5O5P - chains 1 and 3 of the 4 polymer chains in the assembly; structure by electron microscopy, 4.10 A resolution (low resolution: residue-level contacts below are approximate; hydrogen-bond / salt-bridge calls are withheld).

== Chain 1 ==
Molecule: Capsid proteins, VP1
From: Human poliovirus 3
UniProt: Q84895 (Q84895_9ENTO); residues 1-300 here correspond to UniProt positions 579-878 (UniProt number = residue number + 578)
Sequence (300 residues; row label = number of the first residue in the row):
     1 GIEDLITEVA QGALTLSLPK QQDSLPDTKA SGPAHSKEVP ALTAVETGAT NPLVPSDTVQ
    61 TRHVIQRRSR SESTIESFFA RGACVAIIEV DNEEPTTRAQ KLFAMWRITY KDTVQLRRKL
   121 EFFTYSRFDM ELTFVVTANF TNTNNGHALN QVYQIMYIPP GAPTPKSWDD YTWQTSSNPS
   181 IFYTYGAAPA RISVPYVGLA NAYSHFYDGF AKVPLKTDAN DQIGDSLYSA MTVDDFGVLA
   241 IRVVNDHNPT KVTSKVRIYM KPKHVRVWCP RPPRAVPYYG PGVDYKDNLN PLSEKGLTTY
Disordered / not traced: 1-65
Differences from the reference sequence: engineered mutation Met105 (Thr683 in Q84895), Leu132 (Phe710 in Q84895)
Residues lining bound ligands: 9LW (1-[5-[4-(ethoxyiminomethyl)phenoxy]-3-methyl-pentyl]-3-pyridin-4-yl-imidazol-2-one): Ile108, Thr109, Tyr110, Lys111, Met130, Leu132, Tyr157, Pro179, Ser180, Ile181, Ile192, Val194, Val197, Tyr203, Ser204, His205, Asp235, Phe236

== Chain 3 ==
Molecule: Capsid proteins, VP3
From: Human poliovirus 3
UniProt: Q84895 (Q84895_9ENTO); residues 1-238 here correspond to UniProt positions 341-578 (UniProt number = residue number + 340)
Sequence (238 residues; each row starts with the number of its first residue):
     1 GLPVLNTPGS NQYLTSDNYQ SPCAIPEFDV TPPIDIPGEV KNMMELAEID TMIPLNLENT
    61 KRNTMDMYRV TLSDSADLSQ PILCFSLSPA SDPRLSHTML GEVLNYYTHW AGSLKFTFLF
   121 CGSMMATGKI LVAYAPPGAQ PPTSRKEAML GTHVIWDLGL QSSCTMVVPW ISNVTYRQTT
   181 QDSFTEGGYI SMFYQTRIVV PLSTPKSMSM LGFVSACNDF SVRLLRDTTH ISQSALPQ
Disordered / not traced: 236-238
Differences from the reference sequence: engineered mutation Tyr19 (His359 in Q84895), Phe85 (Leu425 in Q84895)
Residues lining bound ligands: 9LW (1-[5-[4-(ethoxyiminomethyl)phenoxy]-3-methyl-pentyl]-3-pyridin-4-yl-imidazol-2-one): Leu14, Ala24, Ile25

== How chain 1 and chain 3 interact ==
Residue-residue contacts (93; chain 1 residue first):
  Arg68(1) - Ala111(3)
  Arg68(1) - Trp170(3)
  Arg68(1) - Tyr176(3)
  Ser69(1) - Ser221(3)
  Arg70(1) - Asn42(3)
  Arg70(1) - Met44(3)
  Arg70(1) - Asn218(3)
  Arg70(1) - Phe220(3)
  Glu72(1) - Arg223(3)
  Ser73(1) - Asn42(3)
  Ser73(1) - Met43(3)
  Ser73(1) - Met44(3)
  Ser73(1) - Tyr107(3)
  Ser73(1) - Val222(3)
  Thr74(1) - Asn42(3)
  Ile75(1) - Lys41(3)
  Ile75(1) - Asn42(3)
  Ile75(1) - Met43(3)
  Ser77(1) - Leu225(3)
  Phe78(1) - Met43(3)
  Phe78(1) - Tyr107(3)
  Phe78(1) - Leu225(3)
  Arg81(1) - Ser16(3)
  Arg81(1) - Leu225(3)
  Gly82(1) - Thr15(3)
  Val114(1) - Gln233(3)
  Gln115(1) - Asp227(3)
  Arg118(1) - Glu102(3)
  Arg118(1) - Tyr106(3)
  Arg118(1) - Ile231(3)
  Lys119(1) - Tyr106(3)
  Lys119(1) - Asp227(3)
  Phe123(1) - Met43(3)
  Arg127(1) - Val30(3)
  Arg127(1) - Thr31(3)
  Arg127(1) - Pro32(3)
  Arg127(1) - Pro33(3)
  Thr133(1) - Tyr13(3)
  Ala188(1) - Asn11(3)
  Pro189(1) - Tyr13(3)
  Arg191(1) - Ser21(3)
  Arg191(1) - Pro22(3)
  Ile192(1) - Pro22(3)
  Ser193(1) - Ser21(3)
  Ser193(1) - Pro22(3)
  Ser193(1) - Cys23(3)
  Ser193(1) - Ala24(3)
  Tyr196(1) - Phe28(3)
  Gly198(1) - Thr31(3)
  Ala200(1) - Thr31(3)
  Asn201(1) - Thr31(3)
  Asn201(1) - Pro32(3)
  Asn201(1) - Ile34(3)
  Tyr259(1) - Tyr13(3)
  Lys261(1) - Asp17(3)
  Arg266(1) - Glu39(3)
  Val267(1) - Val40(3)
  Trp268(1) - Ile36(3)
  Trp268(1) - Gly38(3)
  Trp268(1) - Glu39(3)
  Cys269(1) - Pro37(3)
  Cys269(1) - Gly38(3)
  Pro270(1) - Val40(3)
  Pro272(1) - Met99(3)
  Pro273(1) - Met99(3)
  Asn290(1) - Asn63(3)
  Pro291(1) - Asn63(3)
  Pro291(1) - His97(3)
  Leu292(1) - Arg62(3)
  Leu292(1) - Asn63(3)
  Leu292(1) - Met67(3)
  Leu292(1) - His97(3)
  Ser293(1) - Arg62(3)
  Ser293(1) - Pro93(3)
  Glu294(1) - Leu57(3)
  Glu294(1) - Glu58(3)
  Glu294(1) - Asn59(3)
  Glu294(1) - Arg62(3)
  Lys295(1) - Leu57(3)
  Lys295(1) - Arg94(3)
  Gly296(1) - Arg94(3)
  Leu297(1) - Leu55(3)
  Leu297(1) - Asn56(3)
  Leu297(1) - Glu58(3)
  Leu297(1) - Cys84(3)
  Thr298(1) - Pro81(3)
  Thr298(1) - Ile82(3)
  Thr299(1) - Arg94(3)
  Tyr300(1) - Cys84(3)
  Tyr300(1) - Arg94(3)
  Tyr300(1) - Pro141(3)
  Tyr300(1) - Pro142(3)
  Tyr300(1) - Tyr189(3)
Other interface residues (no listed pair), chain 1 (61 interface residues in all): Ala80, Thr113, Phe122, Glu131, Pro179, Val194, Pro195, Val197, Leu199, Ala202, Arg271, Ala275, Pro277, Tyr278
Other interface residues (no listed pair), chain 3 (71 interface residues in all): Gln20, Ile25, Leu46, Pro54, Phe85, Ser86, Thr175, Ile190, Ser191, Asp219, Leu224, Thr228, His230, Ser232

== In short ==
61 residues of chain 1 and 71 residues of chain 3 are in contact. Compound 9LW is bound between chain 1 and
chain 3.
Chain 1 is Capsid proteins, VP1 and chain 3 is Capsid proteins, VP3, both from Human poliovirus 3; the
structure, Poliovirus type 3 (strain Saukett) stabilized virus-like particle in complex with the pocket factor
compound GPP3, was determined by electron microscopy, deposited together with 5O5B.
